Entry 9IJM (electron microscopy, 3.32 A resolution); this record covers chains B and E of the 7 polymer chains in the assembly.

Chain B:
Protein: PomB
Source organism: Vibrio alginolyticus
UniProtKB: O06874 (O06874_VIBAL); residue numbers follow UniProt; this construct covers 1-315
Amino-acid sequence (321 residues; row label = number of the first residue in the row):
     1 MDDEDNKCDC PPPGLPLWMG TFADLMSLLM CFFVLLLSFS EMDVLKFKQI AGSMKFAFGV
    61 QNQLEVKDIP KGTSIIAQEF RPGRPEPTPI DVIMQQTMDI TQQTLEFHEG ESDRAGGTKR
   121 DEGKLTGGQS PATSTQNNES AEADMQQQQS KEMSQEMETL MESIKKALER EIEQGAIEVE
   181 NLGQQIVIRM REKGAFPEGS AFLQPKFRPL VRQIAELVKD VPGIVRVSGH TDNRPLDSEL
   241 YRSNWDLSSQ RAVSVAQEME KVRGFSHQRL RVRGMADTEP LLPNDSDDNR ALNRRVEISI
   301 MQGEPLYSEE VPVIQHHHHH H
Disordered / not traced: 1-13, 61-321
Differences from the reference sequence: expression tag (316-321)
Residues lining bound ligands: phenamil (A1L2K): Leu17, Gly20, Thr21, Asp24
What the authors report for this chain:
  - binding site for phenamil: Leu15, Leu17, Trp18, Met19, Gly20, Phe22, Asp24
  - specificity-determining residues: Leu35 (by similarity / conservation)

Chain E:
Protein: Chemotaxis protein PomA
Source organism: Vibrio alginolyticus
UniProtKB: O06873 (POMA_VIBAL); numbering as in UniProt (aligned over 1-253)
Amino-acid sequence (253 residues; row label = number of the first residue in the row):
     1 MDLATLLGLI GGFAFVIMAM VLGGSIGMFV DVTSILIVVG GSIFVVLMKF TMGQFFGATK
    61 IAGKAFMFKA DEPEDLIAKI VEMADAARKG GFLALEEMEI NNTFMQKGID LLVDGHDADV
   121 VRAALKKDIA LTDERHTQGT GVFRAFGDVA PAMGMIGTLV GLVAMLSNMD DPKAIGPAMA
   181 VALLTTLYGA ILSNMVFFPI ADKLSLRRDQ ETLNRRLIMD GVLAIQDGQN PRVIDSYLKN
   241 YLNEGKRALE IDE
Disordered / not traced: 1-25, 88-99, 251-253
Residues lining bound ligands: phenamil (A1L2K): Gly147, Asp148, Pro151, Ala152, Met155, Leu159
What the authors report for this chain:
  - binding site for phenamil: Asp148, Met155, Leu159, Thr186, Ala190
  - specificity-determining residues: Met165, Met179 (by similarity / conservation)

Interface between chain B and chain E:
Contacting residue pairs - 18 pairs, chain B then chain E:
  Leu17(B) with Asp148(E)
  Thr21(B) with Ala190(E)
  Asp24(B) with Pro151(E); Gly154(E); Met155(E), hydrogen bond (side chain-backbone); Thr186(E)
  Ser27(B) with Thr158(E); Leu162(E)
  Leu28(B) with Thr158(E); Ala182(E), hydrophobic; Leu183(E); Thr186(E)
  Cys31(B) with Leu162(E), hydrophobic
  Phe32(B) with Met179(E), hydrophobic
  Val34(B) with Leu166(E), hydrophobic
  Leu35(B) with Met169(E), hydrophobic; Ile175(E), hydrophobic
  Ser38(B) with Met169(E)
Interface residues without a listed pair, chain E (15 interface residues in all): Met165

In short:
10 residues of chain B and 15 residues of chain E are in contact; the contacts include 1 hydrogen bond. The
hydrogen-bonded pair is Asp24(B)-Met155(E). Phenamil is bound between chain B and chain E. From the paper: a
binding site for phenamil at Leu15(B), Leu17(B) and Asp148(E) among others; specificity determinants Leu35(B)
and Met165(E) among others.
Chain B is PomB and chain E is Chemotaxis protein PomA, both from Vibrio alginolyticus; the structure,
Bacterial flagellar sodium-driven stator PomA5PomB2 with 100 mM NaCl and 0.1 mM phenamil, was determined by
electron microscopy, deposited together with 8ZYV, 8ZYW, 8ZYZ and 8ZZ0.
